PDB entry 8GY3 | electron microscopy, 2.70 A resolution | chains A and B of the 3 polymer chains in the assembly

Chain A:
Molecule: Cytochrome c subunit of aldehyde dehydrogenase
From: Gluconobacter oxydans
Notes: EC 1.2.99.7
Reference sequence: Q5DW50 (Q5DW50_GLUOY); residue numbers follow UniProt; this construct covers 1-444
Sequence (444 residues; row label = number of the first residue in the row):
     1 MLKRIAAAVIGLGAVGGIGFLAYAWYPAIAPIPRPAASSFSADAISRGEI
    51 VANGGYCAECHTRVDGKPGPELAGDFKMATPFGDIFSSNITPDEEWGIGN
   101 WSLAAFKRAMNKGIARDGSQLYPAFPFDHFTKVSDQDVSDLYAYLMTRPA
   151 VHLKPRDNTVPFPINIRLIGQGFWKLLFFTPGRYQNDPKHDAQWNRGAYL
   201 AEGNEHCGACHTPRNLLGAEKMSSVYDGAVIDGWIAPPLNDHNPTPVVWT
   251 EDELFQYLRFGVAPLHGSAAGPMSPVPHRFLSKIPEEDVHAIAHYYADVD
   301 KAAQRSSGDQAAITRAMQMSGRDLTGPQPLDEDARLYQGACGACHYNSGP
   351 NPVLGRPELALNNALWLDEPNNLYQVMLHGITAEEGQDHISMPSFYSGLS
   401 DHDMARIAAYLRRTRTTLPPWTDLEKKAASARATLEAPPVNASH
Not modelled in the structure: 1-4
Covalent attachments: heme c (HEC) linked to C57, C60, C207, C210, C341, C344

Chain B:
Molecule: Small subunit of aldehyde dehydrogenase
From: Gluconobacter oxydans
Notes: EC 1.2.99.7
Reference sequence: A0A4R4A2K3 (A0A4R4A2K3_GLUOY); residues 1-158 here = UniProt positions 1-158
Sequence (158 residues; row label = number of the first residue in the row):
     1 MTTKFELNGQPVTVDAPADTPLLWVIRDDLNLTGTKFGCGIGECGACTVH
    51 VGGRATRSCITPLSAVEGASITTIEGLDPAGNHVVQVAWRDQQVPQCGYC
   101 QSGQIMQAASLLKDYPNPTDDQIDGVMGGSLCRCMTYIRIRKAIKEAASR
   151 QQEGANNG
Not modelled in the structure: 155-158

How chain A and chain B interact:
Pairs across the interface - 56 pairs, chain A then chain B:
  L324(A) - D124(B)
  T325(A) - D121(B)
  G326(A) - D124(B)
  L336(A) - E43(B)
  G339(A) - G42(B)
  G339(A) - E43(B)
  A340(A) - G42(B)
  A340(A) - E43(B)
  G342(A) - G125(B)
  A343(A) - R57(B)
  A343(A) - G125(B)
  A343(A) - V126(B)
  A343(A) - G129(B)
  Y346(A) - Y115(B)  hydrogen bond (backbone-side chain)
  Y346(A) - D121(B)  hydrogen bond (side chain-backbone)
  Y346(A) - Q122(B)
  Y346(A) - G125(B)
  N347(A) - Y115(B)
  S348(A) - Y115(B)
  S348(A) - Q122(B)  hydrogen bond
  V353(A) - D114(B)
  V353(A) - Y115(B)
  L354(A) - R54(B)  hydrogen bond (backbone-side chain)
  G355(A) - R54(B)
  R356(A) - R54(B)
  R356(A) - D114(B)  salt bridge
  R356(A) - V126(B)
  T382(A) - A65(B)
  A383(A) - A65(B)  hydrogen bond (backbone-backbone)
  A383(A) - A69(B)  hydrophobic
  H389(A) - V51(B)
  H389(A) - G52(B)  hydrogen bond (backbone-backbone)
  S391(A) - V51(B)
  P393(A) - T56(B)
  P393(A) - R57(B)
  P393(A) - I60(B)  hydrophobic
  P393(A) - T61(B)
  S394(A) - I60(B)  hydrogen bond (backbone-backbone)
  S394(A) - P62(B)
  F395(A) - I60(B)  hydrophobic
  G398(A) - I41(B)
  P438(A) - D19(B)
  P438(A) - P62(B)
  P439(A) - D19(B)
  V440(A) - D19(B)  hydrogen bond (backbone-backbone)
  V440(A) - T20(B)
  V440(A) - P21(B)
  N441(A) - P21(B)
  N441(A) - G40(B)  hydrogen bond (side chain-backbone)
  N441(A) - C59(B)
  N441(A) - I60(B)
  A442(A) - G40(B)
  S443(A) - C39(B)
  S443(A) - G40(B)  hydrogen bond (side chain-backbone)
  S443(A) - I41(B)
  H444(A) - I41(B)
Other interface residues (no listed pair), chain A (35 interface residues in all): Q338, C344, I390, L399, A437
Other interface residues (no listed pair), chain B (32 interface residues in all): A18, F37, A55, Q107, G128

Summary:
Chain A and chain B form an interface of 35 and 32 residues respectively; the contacts include 10 hydrogen
bonds and 1 salt bridge. Polar contacts include R356(A)-D114(B), Y346(A)-Y115(B) and Y346(A)-D121(B).
Here chain A is Cytochrome c subunit of aldehyde dehydrogenase and chain B is Small subunit of aldehyde
dehydrogenase, both from Gluconobacter oxydans. Entry 8GY3 (Cryo-EM Structure of Membrane-Bound Aldehyde
Dehydrogenase from Gluconobacter oxydans) was determined by electron microscopy together with 8GY2 from the
same study.
